PDB entry 3PO4 | X-ray diffraction, 1.80 A resolution | chains A and C of the 3 polymer chains in the assembly

# Chain A
Molecule: DNA polymerase I
From: Thermus aquaticus
Notes: EC 2.7.7.7; fragment: klenow fragment
UniProt: P19821 (DPO1_THEAQ); numbering as in UniProt (aligned over 293-832)
Amino-acid sequence (540 residues; row label = number of the first residue in the row):
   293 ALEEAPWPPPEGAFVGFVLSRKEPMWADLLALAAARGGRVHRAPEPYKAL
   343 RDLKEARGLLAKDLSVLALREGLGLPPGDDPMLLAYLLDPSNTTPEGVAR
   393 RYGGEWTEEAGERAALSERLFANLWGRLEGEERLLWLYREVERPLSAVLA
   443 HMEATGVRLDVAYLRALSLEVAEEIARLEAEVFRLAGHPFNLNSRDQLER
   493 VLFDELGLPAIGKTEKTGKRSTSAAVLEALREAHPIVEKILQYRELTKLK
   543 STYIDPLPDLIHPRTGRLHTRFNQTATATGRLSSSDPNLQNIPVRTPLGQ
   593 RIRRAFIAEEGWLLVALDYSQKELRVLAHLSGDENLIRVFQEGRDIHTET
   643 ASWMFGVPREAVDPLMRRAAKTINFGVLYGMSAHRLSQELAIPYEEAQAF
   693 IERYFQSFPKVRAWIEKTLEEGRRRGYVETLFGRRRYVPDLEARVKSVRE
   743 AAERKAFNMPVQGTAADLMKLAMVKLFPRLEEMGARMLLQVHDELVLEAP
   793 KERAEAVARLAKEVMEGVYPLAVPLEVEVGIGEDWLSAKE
Not modelled in the structure: 293-294
Differences from the reference sequence: engineered mutation Lys614 (Ile in P19821), Lys747 (Met in P19821)
Ion coordination: Na+ near Glu507 (its only coordinating residue here)
Residues lining bound ligands: 2',3'-dideoxyadenosine triphosphate (DDS): Arg587, Ser612, Gln613, His639, Arg659, Lys663, Phe667, Tyr671, Asp785
What the authors report for this chain:
  - binding site for 2',3'-dideoxyadenosine triphosphate: Tyr671
  - mutagenesis - I614K (53-fold), I614K/M747K (56-fold): increased catalytic activity on dAMP incorporation opposite abasic
  - mutagenesis - M747K: increased catalytic activity on dAMP

# Chain C
Molecule: 12-nt DNA strand
Notes: fragment: DNA template
Sequence (12 nucleotides; numbered 205 to 216; the number before each row is that of its first residue):
   205 TGCGCCGTGGTC

# How chain A and chain C interact
Contacting residue pairs (32):
  Asn483(A) with DT212(C), hydrogen bond to the phosphate
  Asn485(A) with DG211(C), phosphate contact; DT212(C), sugar contact
  Ser486(A) with DT212(C), hydrogen bond to the phosphate; DG213(C), hydrogen bond to the phosphate
  Asp488(A) with DG213(C), sugar contact
  Gln489(A) with DG213(C), hydrogen bond to the phosphate
  Ser543(A) with DC210(C), sugar contact
  Thr544(A) with DC210(C), sugar contact
  Pro548(A) with DC210(C), phosphate contact
  Ala568(A) with DG208(C), phosphate contact
  Thr569(A) with DC207(C), phosphate contact
  Ala570(A) with DG206(C), phosphate contact; DC207(C), hydrogen bond to the phosphate
  Thr571(A) with DG206(C), sugar contact
  Arg573(A) with DG206(C), hydrogen bond to the base
  Ser575(A) with DC207(C), phosphate contact; DG208(C), hydrogen bond to the phosphate
  Ser576(A) with DG208(C), sugar contact
  Ser577(A) with DG208(C), phosphate contact; DC209(C), phosphate contact
  Asp578(A) with DC209(C), hydrogen bond to the phosphate
  Asn580(A) with DG208(C), hydrogen bond to the sugar; DC209(C), phosphate contact
  Tyr671(A) with DT205(C), stacking on the base
  Arg728(A) with DG206(C), salt bridge to the phosphate
  Arg746(A) with DT205(C), sugar contact
  Lys747(A) with DT205(C), phosphate contact; DG206(C), phosphate contact
  Asn750(A) with DT205(C), sugar contact
  Gln754(A) with DT205(C), hydrogen bond to the base; DG206(C), hydrogen bond to the sugar
Also at the interface, not in a pair above, chain A (30 interface residues in all): Lys540, Asn565, Pro579, Asn583, Leu670, His784

# Summary
30 residues of chain A face 9 of chain C across their interface; the contacts include 11 hydrogen bonds, 1
salt bridge and 1 aromatic stacking contact. Polar contacts include Arg573(A)-DG206(C), Gln754(A)-DT205(C) and
Asn580(A)-DG208(C). The paper reports a binding site for 2',3'-dideoxyadenosine triphosphate at Tyr671(A);
I614K and I614K/M747K of chain A increase catalytic activity on dAMP incorporation opposite abasic.
Here chain A is DNA polymerase I (Thermus aquaticus) and chain C is a 12-nt DNA strand. Entry 3PO4 (Structure
of a mutant of the large fragment of DNA polymerase I from Thermus aquaticus in ...) was determined by X-ray
diffraction (same publication as 3PO5 and 3PY8).
